Entry 1SX3 (X-ray diffraction, 2.00 A resolution); this record covers chains D and E of the 14 polymer chains in the assembly.

# Chain D (and E)
Molecule: groEL protein
Source organism: Escherichia coli
Notes: chain E of this document is another copy of the same molecule, construct and numbering; everything in this record applies to it too
UniProt: P0A6F5 (CH60_ECOLI); residues 2-526 here correspond to UniProt positions 1-525 (UniProt number = residue number - 1)
Sequence (525 residues; numbered 2 to 526; the number before each row is that of its first residue):
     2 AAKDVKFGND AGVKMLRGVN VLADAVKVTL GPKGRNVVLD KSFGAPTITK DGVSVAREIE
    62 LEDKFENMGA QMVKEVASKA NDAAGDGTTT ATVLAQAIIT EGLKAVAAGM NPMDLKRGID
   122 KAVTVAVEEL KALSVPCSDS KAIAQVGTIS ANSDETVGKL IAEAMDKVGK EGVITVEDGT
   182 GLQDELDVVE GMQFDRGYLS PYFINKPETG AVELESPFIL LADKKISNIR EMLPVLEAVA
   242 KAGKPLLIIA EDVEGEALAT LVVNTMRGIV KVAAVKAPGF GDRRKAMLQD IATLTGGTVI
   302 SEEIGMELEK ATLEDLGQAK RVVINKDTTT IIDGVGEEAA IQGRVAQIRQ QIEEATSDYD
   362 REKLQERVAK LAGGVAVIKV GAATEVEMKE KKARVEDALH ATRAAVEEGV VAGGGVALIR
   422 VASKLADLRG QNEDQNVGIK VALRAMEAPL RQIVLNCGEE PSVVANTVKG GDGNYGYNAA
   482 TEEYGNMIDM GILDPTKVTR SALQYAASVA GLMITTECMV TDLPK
Sequence notes: engineered mutation Gly13 (Arg12 in P0A6F5), Val126 (Ala125 in P0A6F5)
Metal / ion sites: K+ site 1: Thr30, Lys51 (together with ATP-gamma-S); Mg2+: Asp87 (together with ATP-gamma-S); K+ site 2: Lys132, Ala133, Ser135
Ligand contacts: ATP-gamma-S (AGS; phosphothiophosphoric acid-adenylate ester): Thr30, Leu31, Gly32, Pro33, Asp52, Gly53, Val54, Asp87, Gly88, Thr89, Thr90, Thr91, Gly414, Gly415, Gly416, Ile454, Tyr478, Asn479, Ala480, Ala481, Met488, Ile493, Asp495

# Chain D / chain E interface
Residue-residue contacts (65):
  Val22(D) - Phe8(E)
  Asp25(D) - Phe8(E)
  Ala26(D) - Phe8(E)
  Ala26(D) - Cys519(E)  hydrophobic
  Val29(D) - Glu518(E)
  Lys34(D) - Met114(E)
  Lys34(D) - Arg118(E)
  Gly35(D) - Met114(E)
  Arg36(D) - Pro113(E)
  Arg36(D) - Met114(E)
  Arg36(D) - Thr516(E)
  Arg36(D) - Glu518(E)  salt bridge
  Asn37(D) - Leu513(E)
  Asn37(D) - Thr516(E)  hydrogen bond (backbone-backbone)
  Asn37(D) - Thr517(E)
  Asn37(D) - Glu518(E)  hydrogen bond (backbone-backbone)
  Asn37(D) - Cys519(E)
  Val38(D) - Cys519(E)
  Val39(D) - Met69(E)  hydrophobic
  Val39(D) - Met73(E)  hydrophobic
  Val39(D) - Thr517(E)
  Val39(D) - Cys519(E)  hydrogen bond (backbone-backbone)
  Val39(D) - Met520(E)
  Val39(D) - Val521(E)  hydrogen bond (backbone-backbone)
  Leu40(D) - Met69(E)
  Leu40(D) - Val521(E)  hydrophobic
  Asp41(D) - Met69(E)
  Asp41(D) - Val521(E)  hydrogen bond (backbone-backbone)
  Asp41(D) - Thr522(E)  hydrogen bond
  Ala46(D) - Glu76(E)
  Pro47(D) - Met69(E)  hydrophobic
  Pro47(D) - Gln72(E)
  Pro47(D) - Met73(E)  hydrophobic
  Ile49(D) - Leu513(E)  hydrophobic
  Glu59(D) - Lys4(E)  salt bridge
  Ile60(D) - Val521(E)  hydrophobic
  Glu61(D) - Ala2(E)  hydrogen bond (side chain-backbone)
  Glu61(D) - Ala3(E)
  Glu61(D) - Lys4(E)  hydrogen bond (backbone-backbone)
  Leu62(D) - Ala3(E)
  Glu63(D) - Ala3(E)
  Glu63(D) - Leu524(E)
  Glu63(D) - Lys526(E)  salt bridge
  Gly180(D) - Phe281(E)
  Thr181(D) - Phe281(E)
  Thr181(D) - Gly282(E)
  Thr181(D) - Asp283(E)  hydrogen bond (backbone-backbone)
  Gly182(D) - Phe281(E)
  Leu183(D) - Tyr360(E)  hydrophobic
  Glu216(D) - Lys226(E)  salt bridge
  Ala241(D) - Arg231(E)
  Lys242(D) - Arg231(E)
  Gly244(D) - Asn229(E)
  Gly269(D) - Glu257(E)
  Lys272(D) - Ser228(E)
  Lys272(D) - Asn229(E)
  Lys272(D) - Glu257(E)
  Ala383(D) - Phe281(E)
  Ala384(D) - Tyr360(E)  hydrogen bond (backbone-side chain)
  Thr385(D) - Phe281(E)
  Glu386(D) - Arg197(E)  salt bridge
  Glu386(D) - Phe281(E)
  Met389(D) - Phe281(E)  hydrophobic
  Cys458(D) - Asn112(E)  hydrogen bond (backbone-side chain)
  Gly459(D) - Asn112(E)
Other interface residues (no listed pair), chain D (42 interface residues in all): Pro33, Gly45, Arg268, Ile270, Asn457
Other interface residues (no listed pair), chain E (36 interface residues in all): Val6, Lys65, Arg284, Lys364

# Summary
Chain D and chain E form an interface of 42 and 36 residues respectively; the contacts include 11 hydrogen
bonds and 5 salt bridges. Among the polar pairs are Arg36(D)-Glu518(E), Glu59(D)-Lys4(E) and
Glu63(D)-Lys526(E). Chain D binds ATP-gamma-S.
Both chains are groEL protein (Escherichia coli). Entry 1SX3 (GroEL14-(ATPgammaS)14) was determined by X-ray
diffraction (same publication as 1SS8, 1SVT and 1SX4).
